PDB entry 2O9L | solution NMR | chains B and A of the 3 polymer chains in the assembly

[Chain B]
Molecule: 14-nt DNA strand
Sequence (14 nucleotides; row label = number of the first residue in the row):
    64 TTTTGGCACGTTTC

[Chain A]
Molecule: RNA polymerase sigma factor RpoN
Organism: Aquifex aeolicus
Notes: fragment: c-terminal domain
UniProt: O66858 (O66858_AQUAE); residues 3-63 here correspond to UniProt positions 338-398 (UniProt number = residue number + 335)
Amino-acid sequence (63 residues; each row starts with the number of its first residue):
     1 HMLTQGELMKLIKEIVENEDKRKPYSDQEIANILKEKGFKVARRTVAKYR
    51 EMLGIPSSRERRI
Sequence notes: cloning artifact (1-2)
From the paper describing this entry:
  - binding site for the 14-nt DNA strand (chain B): Arg-43

[Interface between chain B and chain A]
Contacting residue pairs (13):
  DT65(B) / Arg-59(A)  base contact
  DT66(B) / Ser-26(A)  phosphate contact
  DT66(B) / Ser-57(A)  phosphate contact
  DT66(B) / Arg-59(A)  sugar contact
  DT67(B) / Ser-26(A)  phosphate contact
  DT67(B) / Asp-27(A)  phosphate contact
  DT67(B) / Arg-43(A)  base contact
  DT67(B) / Arg-50(A)  phosphate contact
  DT67(B) / Ser-57(A)  phosphate contact
  DG68(B) / Arg-43(A)  base contact
  DG68(B) / Ala-47(A)  phosphate contact
  DG68(B) / Arg-50(A)  phosphate contact
  DG68(B) / Glu-51(A)  phosphate contact
Interface residues without a listed pair, chain B (5 interface residues in all): DA71
Interface residues without a listed pair, chain A (10 interface residues in all): Lys-48, Pro-56

[Summary]
5 residues of chain B face 10 of chain A across their interface. From the paper: a binding site for the 14-nt
DNA strand (chain B) at Arg-43(A).
Here chain B is a 14-nt DNA strand and chain A is RNA polymerase sigma factor RpoN (Aquifex aeolicus). Entry
2O9L (AMBER refined NMR Structure of the Sigma-54 RpoN Domain Bound to the-24 Promoter Element) was determined
by solution NMR, deposited together with 2O8K.
